5WNT - chains A and M of the 23 polymer chains in the assembly; structure by X-ray diffraction, 3.30 A resolution.

# Chain A
Molecule: 16S Ribosomal RNA rRNA
From: Thermus thermophilus (strain HB8 / ATCC 27634 / DSM 579)
Sequence (1522 nucleotides; each row starts with the number of its first residue; note: 42 numbers in that range are skipped by the numbering (no residue carries them; nothing is unmodelled there); a row labelled like 190A-190L holds insertion residues (190A, then the next letters in order); numbering starts at 0):
     0 UUUGUUGGAGAGUUUGAUCCUGGCUCAGGGUGAACGCUGGCGGCGUGCCU
    50 AAGACAUGCAAGUCGUGCGGG
    73 CCGCGGGGUUUU
    88 ACUCCG
    95 UGGUC
   101 AGCGGCGGACGGGUGAGUAACGCGUGGGU
  129A G
   130 ACCUACCCGGAAGAGGGGGACAACCCGGGGAAACUCGGGCUAAUCCCCCA
   180 UGUGGACCCGC
190A-190L CCCUUGGGGUGU
   191 GUCCAAAGGGCUUU
   216 GCCCGCUUCCGGAUGGGCCCGCGUCCCAUCAGCUAGUUGGUGGGGUAAUG
   266 GCCCACCAAGGCGACGACGGGUAGCCGGUCUGAGAGGAUGGCCGGCCACA
   316 GGGGCACUGAGACACGGGCCCCACUCCUACGGGAGGCAGCAGUUAGGAAU
   366 CUUCCGCAAUGGGCGCAAGCCUGACGGAGCGACGCCGCUUGGAGGAAGAA
   416 GCCCUUCGGGGUGUAAACUCCUGAA
   442 CCCGGGACGAAACCCCCGACGA
   474 GGGGACUGACGGUACCGGG
   494 GUAAUAGCGCCGGCCAACUCCGUGCCAGCAGCCGCGGUAAUACGGAGGGC
   544 GCGAGCGUUACCCGGAUUCACUGGGCGUAAAGGGCGUGUAGGCGGCCUGG
   594 GGCGUCCCAUGUGAAAGACCACGGCUCAACCGUGGGGGAGCGUGGGAUAC
   644 GCUCAGGCUAGACGGUGGGAGAGGGUGGUGGAAUUCCCGGAGUAGCGGUG
   694 AAAUGCGCAGAUACCGGGAGGAACGCCGAUGGCGAAGGCAGCCACCUGGU
   744 CCACCCGUGACGCUGAGGCGCGAAAGCGUGGGGAGCAAACCGGAUUAGAU
   794 ACCCGGGUAGUCCACGCCCUAAACGAUGCGCGCUAGGUCUCUGGGUCU
   848 CCUGGGGGCCGAAGCUAACGCGUUAAGCGCGCCGCCUGGGGAGUACGGCC
   898 GCAAGGCUGAAACUCAAAGGAAUUGACGGGGGCCCGCACAAGCGGUGGAG
   948 CAUGUGGUUUAAUUCGAAGXAACGCGAAGAACCUUACCAGGCCUUGACAU
   998 GCUAGG
 1003A G
  1004 AACCCGGGUGAAAGCCUGGGGUGCCCC
1030A-1030D GCGA
  1031 GGGGAGCCCUAGCACAGGUGCUGCAUGGCCGUCGUCAGCUCGUGCCGUGA
  1081 GGUGUUGGGUUAAGUCCCGCAACGAGCGCAACCCCCGCCGUUAGUUGCCA
  1131 GCGGUUCGGCCGGGCACUCUAACGGGACUGCCCGCGAAA
  1171 GCGGGAGGAAGGAGGGGACGACGUCUGGUCAGCAUGGCCCUUACGGCCUG
  1221 GGCGACACACGUGCUACAAUGCCCACUACAAAGCGAUGCCACCCGGCAAC
  1271 GGGGAGCUAAUCGCAAAAAGGUGGGCCCAGUUCGGAUUGGGGUCUGCAAC
  1321 CCGACCCCAUGAAGCCGGAAUCGCUAGUAAUCGCGGAUCAG
 1361A C
  1362 CAUGCCGCGGUGAAUACGUUCCCGGGCCUUGUACACACXGCCXGUXACGC
  1412 CAUGGGAGCGGGCUCUACCCGAAGUCGCCGGG
  1446 AGCCUACGGG
  1459 CAGGCGCCGAGGGUAGGGCCCGUGACUGGGGCGAAGUCGUAACAAGGUAG
  1509 CUGUACCGGAAGGUGCGGCUGGAUCCACUCCUUUCU
Not modelled in the structure: 0-4, 1534-1538
Modified / non-standard residues: PSU (pseudouridine-5'-monophosphate) at position 516, 7MG (7N-methyl-8-hydroguanosine-5'-monophosphate) at position 527, M2G (N2-dimethylguanosine-5'-monophosphate) at position 966, 5MC (5-methylcytidine-5'-monophosphate) at position 967, 2MG (2N-methylguanosine-5'-monophosphate) at position 1207, 5MC (5-methylcytidine-5'-monophosphate) at position 1400, 4OC (4n,o2'-methylcytidine-5'-monophosphate) at position 1402, 5MC (5-methylcytidine-5'-monophosphate) at position 1404, 5MC (5-methylcytidine-5'-monophosphate) at position 1407, UR3 (3-methyluridine-5'-monophoshate) at position 1498, MA6 (6N-dimethyladenosine-5'-monophoshate) at position 1518, MA6 (6N-dimethyladenosine-5'-monophoshate) at position 1519, PSU (pseudouridine-5'-monophosphate) at position 1540, PSU (pseudouridine-5'-monophosphate) at position 1541
Sequence notes: conflict C1534 (A132811 in 55771382), A1535 (C132812 in 55771382)
Bound ions: Mg2+ site 1: G6 (shared with 1 residue of chain D); Mg2+ site 2 near G15 (its only coordinating residue here); Mg2+ site 3 near G21 (its only coordinating residue here); Mg2+ site 4 near G28 (its only coordinating residue here); Mg2+ site 5 near G46 (its only coordinating residue here); Mg2+ site 6 near C48 (its only coordinating residue here); Mg2+ site 7 near A53 (its only coordinating residue here); Mg2+ site 8 near G61 (its only coordinating residue here); Mg2+ site 9: G70, U98; K+ site 1: A109, A329, G331; Mg2+ site 10 near G117 (its only coordinating residue here); Mg2+ site 11: G124, U125; 91 more Mg2+ sites not listed; 11 more K+ sites not listed
Residues lining bound ligands: B6M ((1R,2S,3S,4R,6R)-4,6-diamino-2-{[3-O-(2,6-diamino-2,6-dideoxy-alpha-L-altropyranosyl)-beta-L-arabinofuranosyl]oxy}-3-hydroxycyclohexyl 2-amino-2-deoxy-alpha-D-allopyranoside): G1405, U1406, 5MC_1407, A1408, C1409, G1489, C1490, G1491, A1492, A1493, G1494, U1495

# Chain M
Protein: Ribosomal protein S13
From: Thermus thermophilus (strain HB8 / ATCC 27634 / DSM 579)
Reference sequence: P80377 (RS13_THET8); numbering as in UniProt (aligned over 2-119)
Chain sequence (118 residues; numbered 2 to 119; the number before each row is that of its first residue):
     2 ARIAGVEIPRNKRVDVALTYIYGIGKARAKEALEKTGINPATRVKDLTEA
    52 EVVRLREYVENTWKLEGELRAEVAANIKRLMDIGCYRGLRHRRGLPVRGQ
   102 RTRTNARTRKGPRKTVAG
Bound ions: Mg2+: Thr20, Ile22, Ile25 (shared with U1330(A) of chain A)

# How chain A and chain M interact
Pairs across the interface (89; chain A residue first):
  A946(A) - Arg114(M)  phosphate contact
  G947(A) - Arg108(M)  phosphate contact
  G947(A) - Thr109(M)  phosphate contact
  G947(A) - Arg114(M)  salt bridge to the phosphate
  C948(A) - Asn106(M)  hydrogen bond to the base
  C948(A) - Ala107(M)  hydrogen bond to the phosphate
  C948(A) - Arg108(M)  hydrogen bond to the phosphate
  C948(A) - Thr109(M)  hydrogen bond to the phosphate
  A949(A) - Gln101(M)  phosphate contact
  A949(A) - Arg102(M)  phosphate contact
  A949(A) - Asn106(M)  hydrogen bond to the base
  U950(A) - Arg102(M)  salt bridge to the phosphate
  U950(A) - Thr105(M)  base contact
  G951(A) - Arg102(M)  salt bridge to the phosphate
  G951(A) - Thr105(M)  base contact
  U952(A) - Arg104(M)  base contact
  G953(A) - Arg104(M)  salt bridge to the phosphate
  G954(A) - Arg104(M)  hydrogen bond to the base
  G1224(A) - Gly100(M)  base contact
  A1225(A) - Arg102(M)  phosphate contact
  A1225(A) - Thr103(M)  hydrogen bond to the phosphate
  C1226(A) - Arg91(M)  salt bridge to the phosphate
  C1226(A) - Leu96(M)  phosphate contact
  C1226(A) - Thr103(M)  hydrogen bond to the phosphate
  C1226(A) - Arg104(M)  base contact
  C1226(A) - Lys111(M)  hydrogen bond to the sugar
  A1227(A) - Leu96(M)  phosphate contact
  A1227(A) - Lys111(M)  salt bridge to the phosphate
  A1227(A) - Lys115(M)  hydrogen bond to the sugar
  A1227(A) - Val117(M)  sugar contact
  C1228(A) - Arg104(M)  hydrogen bond to the base
  C1228(A) - Arg108(M)  salt bridge to the phosphate
  C1228(A) - Lys111(M)  salt bridge to the phosphate
  C1228(A) - Lys115(M)  salt bridge to the phosphate
  C1228(A) - Thr116(M)  phosphate contact
  C1228(A) - Val117(M)  sugar contact
  A1229(A) - Arg104(M)  hydrogen bond to the base
  A1229(A) - Arg114(M)  salt bridge to the phosphate
  A1229(A) - Thr116(M)  hydrogen bond to the phosphate
  C1230(A) - Thr105(M)  base contact
  G1295(A) - Arg14(M)  hydrogen bond to the sugar
  C1296(A) - Arg14(M)  sugar contact
  C1296(A) - Arg44(M)  salt bridge to the phosphate
  C1297(A) - Arg44(M)  salt bridge to the phosphate
  U1301(A) - Tyr21(M)  phosphate contact
  U1302(A) - Lys13(M)  salt bridge to the phosphate
  U1302(A) - Arg14(M)  hydrogen bond to the base
  U1302(A) - Val17(M)  phosphate contact
  A1306(A) - Thr109(M)  sugar contact
  U1307(A) - Gln101(M)  hydrogen bond to the phosphate
  U1307(A) - Thr109(M)  sugar contact
  U1307(A) - Arg110(M)  sugar contact
  U1308(A) - Ile78(M)  sugar contact
  U1308(A) - His92(M)  hydrogen bond to the phosphate
  U1308(A) - Pro97(M)  phosphate contact
  U1308(A) - Val98(M)  hydrogen bond to the phosphate
  U1308(A) - Arg99(M)  phosphate contact
  U1308(A) - Gln101(M)  hydrogen bond to the phosphate
  U1308(A) - Arg110(M)  salt bridge to the phosphate
  G1309(A) - Val74(M)  sugar contact
  G1309(A) - Asn77(M)  hydrogen bond to the sugar
  G1309(A) - Ile78(M)  sugar contact
  G1309(A) - Leu81(M)  phosphate contact
  G1309(A) - Arg88(M)  salt bridge to the phosphate
  G1309(A) - His92(M)  salt bridge to the phosphate
  G1309(A) - Val98(M)  phosphate contact
  G1309(A) - Arg99(M)  salt bridge to the phosphate
  G1310(A) - Asn77(M)  sugar contact
  G1310(A) - Arg80(M)  salt bridge to the phosphate
  G1310(A) - Arg88(M)  salt bridge to the phosphate
  C1321(A) - Tyr87(M)  sugar contact
  C1322(A) - Gly100(M)  sugar contact
  G1323(A) - Gly100(M)  phosphate contact
  C1328(A) - Ala28(M)  phosphate contact
  C1328(A) - Arg29(M)  hydrogen bond to the sugar
  A1329(A) - Tyr23(M)  phosphate contact
  A1329(A) - Gly24(M)  sugar contact
  A1329(A) - Ile25(M)  phosphate contact
  A1329(A) - Gly26(M)  hydrogen bond to the phosphate
  A1329(A) - Lys27(M)  phosphate contact
  A1329(A) - Ala28(M)  phosphate contact
  A1329(A) - Arg29(M)  hydrogen bond to the phosphate
  A1329(A) - Leu70(M)  sugar contact
  U1330(A) - Ile22(M)  phosphate contact
  U1330(A) - Tyr23(M)  phosphate contact
  U1330(A) - Ile25(M)  hydrogen bond to the phosphate
  U1330(A) - Gly26(M)  phosphate contact
  G1331(A) - Tyr23(M)  phosphate contact
  A1332(A) - Thr109(M)  base contact
Also at the interface, not in a pair above, chain A (35 interface residues in all): C1320
Also at the interface, not in a pair above, chain M (45 interface residues in all): Arg71, Pro113

# Summary
The interface between chain A and chain M involves 35 residues on one side and 45 on the other, with 24
hydrogen bonds and 19 salt bridges. Polar pairs include C948(A)-Asn106(M), A949(A)-Asn106(M) and
G954(A)-Arg104(M). Chain A binds compound B6M.
Chain A is 16S Ribosomal RNA rRNA and chain M is Ribosomal protein S13, both from Thermus thermophilus (strain
HB8 / ATCC 27634 / DSM 579); the structure, Crystal Structure of 30S ribosomal subunit from Thermus
thermophilus, was determined by X-ray diffraction together with 5WNP, 5WNQ, 5WNR, 5WNS, 5WNU and 5WNV from the
same study.
